6IXH - chains H and R of the 25 polymer chains in the assembly; structure by electron microscopy, 4.00 A resolution.

Chain H:
Molecule: Type VI Secretion System TssJ
From: Escherichia coli (strain 55989 / EAEC)
UniProt: B7LFS8 (B7LFS8_ECO55); residues -22 to 155 here correspond to UniProt positions 1-178 (UniProt number = residue number + 23)
Amino-acid sequence (178 residues; each row starts with the number of its first residue; numbers below 1 keep their minus sign (Met-22 is residue -22)):
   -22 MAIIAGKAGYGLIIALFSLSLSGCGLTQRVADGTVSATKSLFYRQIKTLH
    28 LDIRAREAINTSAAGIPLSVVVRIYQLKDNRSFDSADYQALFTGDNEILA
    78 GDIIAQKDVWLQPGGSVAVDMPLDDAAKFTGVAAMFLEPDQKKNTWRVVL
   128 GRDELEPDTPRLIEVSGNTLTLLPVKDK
Unresolved in the structure: -22 to 19, 153-155

Chain R:
Molecule: Type VI Secretion System TssM
From: Escherichia coli (strain 55989 / EAEC)
UniProt: B7LFU0 (B7LFU0_ECO55); residue numbers follow UniProt; this construct covers 1-1129
Amino-acid sequence (1129 residues; each row starts with the number of its first residue):
     1 MNKLACLSGRFGRPGIVFIGVAALWWLITRYGAYLGAETRRDQILLLILL
    51 SLGVLFVCYLPVMKKYVQELTYRRRARKEQRLPDDEERLAQTPPRYVTVQ
   101 DIRHTLRRQYGRFWGRKIRILLITGTASEVELLTPGLTEQFWQEEQGTLL
   151 LWGGDPSQPENADWLAALRRLRYRPADGIVWVTSGLSETLSAPLTEDALD
   201 RVSRAVSSCCERLGWRLPLYVWSLQESPDERGRITQPVGCLLPAECSSDK
   251 LKAQLQAMLPGLVAQGIQQICCAPRYYFLLSLAERFRRNIDAVVEPLSVL
   301 LRPYRQLLLAGIVFSPATVGGERSVRHRWRMDNRWEALPETVQQLPVRLQ
   351 PSRTGHNWRRSLAVMAAILMMAQGTGMVVSFLANRSLVAEVQEQIRPAQN
   401 QQLSPAERLQALLNLQKSLARLQYREEHGAPWYLRAGMNQNADLLAVVMP
   451 LYAQNAHLLLRDAAAAHLEQQLRTFIRLPPDSPQRGKMAKAAYDQLRLYL
   501 MLAQPQHMEPAWFSRTLMREWPQRDGVSAVFWQANGPTLLAYYASGIITH
   551 PQWKLTADEELVSQSRTLLLRHLGTQNSDAMLYQKMLARVAHQFADMRLT
   601 DMTGDTDVSRLFFTDEVVPGMFTRQAWEEAVLPSIDTVINERREEMDWVL
   651 TDGRQKAPSPVSPEALRQRLTTRYFADFGNAWLNFLNSLHLRKAQTLSDV
   701 TEQLTLMADVRQSPLVALMNTLAVQGCTGQPREAVTDSLVKSARNLLSQE
   751 KQPVAVPESRLHGPLATTFGPVLALMDNQNNSADMLNLQTYLTRVTQVRL
   801 RLQQIAGSSDPQAMMQLLAQTVLQGKSVDLTDTRDYGSLTAAGLGQEWYG
   851 FGQTVFVRPMEQAWQQVLTPAAESLNARWRTAVVDGWNNAFSGRYPFKNV
   901 SSDASLPLLAKYLNTDTGRIARFLQNNLSGVLHREGSRWVPDTINTRGLT
   951 FNPAFLKAINTLSEIADVAFTTGNAGLHFELRPGTAAGVMQTTLITDNQK
  1001 LIYVNQMPVWKRFTWPADTEAPGASLSWVSTQAGTRQYADLPGSWGLIRL
  1051 LEMARRKAAPGVASGWSLSWQAQDGRMLNYTLRTEAGEGPLVLLKLRNFV
  1101 LPETVFELSGTSAFTGNDEDAGDTVEETD
Unresolved in the structure: 1-574, 642-660, 731-761, 1110-1129

Chain H / chain R interface:
Contacting residue pairs - 24 pairs, chain H then chain R:
  Asn37(H) - Asn1005(R)  hydrogen bond (side chain-backbone)
  Ile43(H) - Ala987(R)  hydrophobic
  Leu45(H) - Thr985(R)
  Leu45(H) - Ala986(R)
  Leu45(H) - Asn1005(R)
  Ser46(H) - Met990(R)
  Ser46(H) - Asn1005(R)
  Val48(H) - Val1004(R)
  Tyr65(H) - Gln1006(R)
  Tyr65(H) - Met1007(R)  hydrophobic
  Gln66(H) - Met1007(R)
  Trp87(H) - Met990(R)  hydrophobic
  Trp87(H) - Gln991(R)
  Gln89(H) - Thr1031(R)
  Met112(H) - Val1004(R)  hydrophobic
  Met112(H) - Asn1005(R)
  Met112(H) - Gln1006(R)
  Phe113(H) - Gln1006(R)
  Phe113(H) - Met1007(R)  hydrogen bond (backbone-backbone)
  Leu114(H) - Tyr1003(R)
  Leu114(H) - Gln1006(R)
  Leu114(H) - Met1007(R)
  Leu114(H) - Pro1008(R)
  Pro116(H) - Met1007(R)
Interface residues without a listed pair, chain H (15 interface residues in all): Ser39, Gln118
Interface residues without a listed pair, chain R (14 interface residues in all): Gly988, Val1029

Overview:
15 residues of chain H face 14 of chain R across their interface; the contacts include 2 hydrogen bonds. Polar
contacts include Asn37(H)-Asn1005(R) and Phe113(H)-Met1007(R).
Chain H is Type VI Secretion System TssJ and chain R is Type VI Secretion System TssM, both from Escherichia
coli (strain 55989 / EAEC); the structure, Type VI secretion system membrane core complex, was determined by
electron microscopy.
